Entry 4NQA (X-ray diffraction, 3.10 A resolution); this record covers chains A and C of the 6 polymer chains in the assembly.

# Chain A
Name: Retinoic acid receptor RXR-alpha
Source organism: Homo sapiens
UniProt: P19793 (RXRA_HUMAN); residues 98-462 here = UniProt positions 98-462
Sequence (365 residues; each row starts with the number of its first residue):
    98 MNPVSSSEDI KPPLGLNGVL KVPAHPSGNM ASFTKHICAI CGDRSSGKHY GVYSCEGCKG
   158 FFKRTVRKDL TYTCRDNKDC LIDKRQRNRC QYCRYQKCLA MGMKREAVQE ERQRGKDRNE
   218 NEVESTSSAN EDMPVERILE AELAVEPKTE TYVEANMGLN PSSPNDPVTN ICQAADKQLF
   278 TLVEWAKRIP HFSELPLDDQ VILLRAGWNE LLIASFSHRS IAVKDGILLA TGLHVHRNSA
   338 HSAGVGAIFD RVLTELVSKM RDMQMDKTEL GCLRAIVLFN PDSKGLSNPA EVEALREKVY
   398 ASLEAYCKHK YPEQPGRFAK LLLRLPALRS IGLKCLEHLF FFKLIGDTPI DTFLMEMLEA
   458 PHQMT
Unresolved in the structure: 98-127, 213-223, 250, 457-462
Curated features (UniProtKB/Swiss-Prot):
  - DNA-binding region: Cys135 to Met200 (Nuclear receptor)
  - zinc finger (NR C4-type): Cys135 to Cys155, Cys171 to Cys195
  - region: Lys160 to Lys165 (Nuclear localization signal), Lys201 to Ser224 (Hinge), Arg348 to Gly368 (Required for nuclear export)
  - binding site (Zn(2+)): Cys135, Cys138, Cys152, Cys155, Cys171, Cys177, Cys187, Cys190
  - binding site (9-cis-retinoate): Arg316, Ala327
  - binding site (all-trans-retinoate): Arg316, Ala327
  - modified residue: Ser129 (Phosphoserine), Lys145 (N6-acetyllysine), Ser259 (Phosphoserine), Ser260 (Phosphoserine)
  - cross-link: Lys108 (Glycyl lysine isopeptide (Lys-Gly) (interchain with G-Cter in SUMO))
  - mutagenesis: His133 to Lys156 (Abolishes acetylation by EP300), Lys145 (K145R: Abolishes acetylation by EP300, DNA binding and transcriptional activity. Impairs interaction with EP300), Phe158 to Phe159 (Abolishes nuclear export), Lys160 to Lys165 (Abolishes nuclear localization and transcriptional activity), Gln206 to Asn216 (No impact on acetylation by EP300), Val280 (V280A: Abolished ubiquitination and degradation by UBR5), Glu352 to Thr462 (No impact on acetylation by EP300), Met357 to Met360 (Abolishes nuclear export), Leu418 to Leu430 (Abolishes nuclear localization), Glu434 (E434N/Q/K/A: As a heterodimer with NR1H4, impairs interaction with coactivator NCOA1. Impairs transcriptional activity)
Ion coordination: Zn2+ site 1: Cys135, Cys138, Cys152, Cys155; Zn2+ site 2: Cys171, Cys177, Cys187, Cys190
Small-molecule neighbours: (9cis)-retinoic acid (9CR): Val265, Ile268, Ala271, Ala272, Gln275, Trp305, Leu309, Ile310, Phe313, Arg316, Leu325, Leu326, Ala327, Val342, Ile345, Phe346, Cys432, His435, Leu436

# Chain C
Name: Nuclear receptor coactivator 2
Source organism: Homo sapiens
Notes: fragment: peptide
UniProt: Q15596 (NCOA2_HUMAN); residues 686-698 here = UniProt positions 686-698
Sequence (13 residues; each row starts with the number of its first residue):
   686 KHKILHRLLQ DSS
Unresolved in the structure: 686, 697-698

# How chain A and chain C interact
Contacting residue pairs - 19 pairs, chain A then chain C:
  Phe277(A) - Leu693(C)  hydrophobic
  Val280(A) - Leu694(C)  hydrophobic
  Lys284(A) - Leu693(C)  hydrogen bond (side chain-backbone)
  Lys284(A) - Leu694(C)
  Lys284(A) - Asp696(C)  hydrogen bond (side chain-backbone)
  Leu294(A) - His691(C)
  Leu294(A) - Leu694(C)  hydrophobic
  Gln297(A) - Leu694(C)
  Val298(A) - Leu690(C)  hydrophobic
  Val298(A) - Leu694(C)  hydrophobic
  Leu301(A) - Leu690(C)  hydrophobic
  Leu301(A) - Leu694(C)  hydrophobic
  Arg302(A) - His687(C)
  Arg302(A) - Leu690(C)
  Phe450(A) - Leu693(C)  hydrophobic
  Glu453(A) - His687(C)  hydrogen bond (side chain-backbone)
  Glu453(A) - Lys688(C)
  Glu453(A) - Ile689(C)  hydrogen bond (side chain-backbone)
  Glu453(A) - Leu690(C)  hydrogen bond (side chain-backbone)
Also at the interface, not in a pair above, chain A (12 interface residues in all): Phe289, Thr449
Also at the interface, not in a pair above, chain C (9 interface residues in all): Gln695

# Summary
Chain A and chain C form an interface of 12 and 9 residues respectively; the contacts include 5 hydrogen
bonds. Among the polar pairs are Lys284(A)-Leu693(C), Lys284(A)-Asp696(C) and Glu453(A)-His687(C). Ligands of
chain A: (9cis)-retinoic acid.
Chain A is Retinoic acid receptor RXR-alpha and chain C is Nuclear receptor coactivator 2, both from Homo
sapiens; the structure, Crystal structure of liganded hRXR-alpha/hLXR-beta heterodimer on DNA, was determined
by X-ray diffraction.
